7XWT - chain B; structure by X-ray diffraction, 1.76 A resolution.

[Chain B]
Protein: Feruloyl-CoA hydratase/lyase
Organism: Sphingomonas paucimobilis
Reference sequence: Q8RR28 (Q8RR28_SPHPI); residues 1-284 here = UniProt positions 1-284
Sequence (292 residues; numbered 1 to 292; the number before each row is that of its first residue):
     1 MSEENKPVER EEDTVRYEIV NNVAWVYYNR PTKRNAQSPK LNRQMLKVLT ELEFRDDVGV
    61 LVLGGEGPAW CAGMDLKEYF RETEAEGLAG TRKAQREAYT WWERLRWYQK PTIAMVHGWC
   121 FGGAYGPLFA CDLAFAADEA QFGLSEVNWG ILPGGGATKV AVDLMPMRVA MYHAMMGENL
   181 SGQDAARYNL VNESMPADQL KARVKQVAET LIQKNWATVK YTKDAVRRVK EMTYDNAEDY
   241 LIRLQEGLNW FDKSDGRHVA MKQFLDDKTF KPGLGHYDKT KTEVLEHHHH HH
Disordered / not traced: 1-7, 285-292
Construct notes: expression tag (285-292)
Small-molecule neighbours: acetyl coenzyme A (ACO): Thr32, Lys33, Arg34, Ala36, Ala72, Gly73, Met74, Asp75, Leu76, Phe80, Trp119, Phe121, Gly122, Gly123, Ser145, Glu146, Trp149, Ile151, Phe264, Lys268, Lys271, Pro272, Gly273, Leu274

[Overview]
Ligands of chain B: acetyl coenzyme A.
Chain B is Feruloyl-CoA hydratase/lyase (Sphingomonas paucimobilis); the structure, Crystal structure of
Feruoyl-CoA hydratase/lyase complexed with CoA from Sphingomonas paucimobilis, was determined by X-ray
diffraction (same publication as 7XWC and 7XWV).
